Entry 3GP3 (X-ray diffraction, 1.50 A resolution); this record covers chain A.

[Chain A]
Molecule: 2,3-bisphosphoglycerate-dependent phosphoglycerate mutase
Organism: Burkholderia pseudomallei
Notes: EC 5.4.2.1
Reference sequence: Q63XU7 (GPMA_BURPS); numbering as in UniProt (aligned over 1-249)
Chain sequence (257 residues; each row starts with the number of its first residue; numbers below 1 keep their minus sign (Met-7 is residue -7)):
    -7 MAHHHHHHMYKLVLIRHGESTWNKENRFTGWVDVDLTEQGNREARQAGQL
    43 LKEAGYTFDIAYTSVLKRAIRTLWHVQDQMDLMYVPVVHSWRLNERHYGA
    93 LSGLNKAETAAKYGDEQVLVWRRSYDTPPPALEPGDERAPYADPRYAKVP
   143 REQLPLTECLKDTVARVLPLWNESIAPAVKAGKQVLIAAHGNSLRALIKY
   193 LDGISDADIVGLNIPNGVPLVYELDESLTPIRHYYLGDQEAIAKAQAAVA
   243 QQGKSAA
Not modelled in the structure: -7 to 0, 230-249
Sequence notes: expression tag (-7 to 0)
Small-molecule neighbours:
  - phosphite ion (PO3): Arg8, His9, Asn15, Arg60, Glu87, His182, Gly183
  - phosphoserine (SEP): Arg8, Asn15, Arg19, Phe20, Thr21, Gly22, Glu87, Arg88, Tyr90, Lys98, Arg114, Arg115, Asn184
UniProt features mapped onto this chain:
  - active site: His9 (Tele-phosphohistidine intermediate), Glu87 (Proton donor/acceptor)
  - binding site (substrate): Arg8 to Asn15, Thr21, Gly22, Arg60, Glu87 to Tyr90, Lys98, Arg114, Arg115, Gly183, Asn184
  - site: His182 (Transition state stabilizer)
From the paper describing this entry:
  - binding site for phosphoserine: Thr21, Gly22, Tyr90, Lys98, Arg114, Arg115
  - post-translational modification sites: His9
  - binding site for phosphite ion: His9

[Summary]
Ligands of chain A: phosphite ion and phosphoserine. From UniProt: active-site residues His9 and Glu87 and 20
substrate-binding residues. The paper reports a binding site for phosphoserine at Thr21, Gly22 and Tyr90 among
others; a binding site for phosphite ion at His9.
Chain A is 2,3-bisphosphoglycerate-dependent phosphoglycerate mutase (Burkholderia pseudomallei); the
structure, Crystal structure of phosphoglyceromutase from Burkholderia pseudomallei with 2-phosphoserine, was
determined by X-ray diffraction together with 3LNT, 3GW8, 3GP5, 3FDZ and 3EZN from the same study.
